2J12 - chains A and B; structure by X-ray diffraction, 1.50 A resolution.

[Chain A]
Molecule: Fiber protein
From: Human adenovirus D37
Notes: fragment: fibre head, residues 177-365
UniProtKB: Q64823 (Q64823_ADEN); numbering as in UniProt (aligned over 177-365)
Sequence (194 residues; numbered 172 to 365; the number before each row is that of its first residue):
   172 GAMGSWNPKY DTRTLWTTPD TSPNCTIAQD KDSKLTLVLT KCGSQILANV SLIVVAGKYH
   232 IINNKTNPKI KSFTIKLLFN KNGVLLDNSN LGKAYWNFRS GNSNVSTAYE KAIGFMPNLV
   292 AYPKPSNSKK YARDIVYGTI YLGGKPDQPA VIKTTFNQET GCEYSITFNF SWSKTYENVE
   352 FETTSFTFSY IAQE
Disordered / not traced: 172-183
Bound ions: Ca2+: N298 (shared with N64(B) of chain B)

[Chain B]
Molecule: Coxsackievirus and adenovirus receptor
From: Homo sapiens
Notes: fragment: domain d1, residues 15-140
UniProtKB: P78310 (CXAR_HUMAN); residue numbers follow UniProt; this construct covers 15-140
Sequence (128 residues; numbered 13 to 140; the number before each row is that of its first residue):
    13 MADFARSLSI TTPEEMIEKA KGETAYLPCK FTLSPEDQGP LDIEWLISPA DNQKVDQVII
    73 LYSGDKIYDD YYPDLKGRVH FTSNDLKSGD ASINVTNLQL SDIGTYQCKV KKAPGVANKK
   133 IHLVVLVK
Disordered / not traced: 13-18, 139-140
Cystine bridges: C41-C120
Bound ions: Ca2+: N64 (shared with N298(A) of chain A)
UniProt features mapped onto this chain:
  - glycosylation: N106 (N-linked (GlcNAc...) asparagine)
  - mutagenesis: V70 to I72 (Abolishes binding to adenovirus type 5)

[Interface between chain A and chain B]
Contacting residue pairs (42; chain A residue first):
  D191(A) with K121(B), salt bridge; K123(B), salt bridge
  S193(A) with D54(B), hydrogen bond; E56(B)
  P194(A) with E56(B); L73(B), hydrophobic
  Q200(A) with D82(B), hydrogen bond
  D201(A) with Y80(B); Y83(B)
  K202(A) with S75(B), hydrogen bond; Y80(B); Y83(B), hydrogen bond (backbone-side chain)
  K205(A) with E56(B), salt bridge; L58(B); V70(B)
  V226(A) with V70(B), hydrophobic; Y83(B), hydrophobic
  A227(A) with D82(B); Y83(B), hydrophobic
  H231(A) with Q69(B), hydrogen bond
  I232(A) with K66(B)
  A265(A) with P52(B)
  Y266(A) with P52(B), hydrogen bond (side chain-backbone); D54(B); K123(B); K124(B); A125(B), hydrogen bond (side chain-backbone)
  S271(A) with P126(B)
  S274(A) with A125(B); P126(B); V128(B)
  N275(A) with A125(B); P126(B)
  S277(A) with E48(B), hydrogen bond (side chain-backbone); Q50(B), hydrogen bond (side chain-backbone); G51(B); A125(B), hydrogen bond (side chain-backbone); P126(B)
  E351(A) with K66(B), salt bridge; V67(B); Q69(B), hydrogen bond
  E353(A) with V67(B)
Also at the interface, not in a pair above, chain A (21 interface residues in all): T192, V276
Also at the interface, not in a pair above, chain B (24 interface residues in all): K78, G127
The authors on this interface:
  - residue pairs: D191(A)-K121(B), D191(A)-K123(B), S193(A)-D54(B), K205(A)-E56(B), H231(A)-Q69(B), E351(A)-Q69(B) (hydrogen bond)
  - interface residues, chain A: K202(A)
  - hot spots on chain A (mutagenesis) - E351A: abolished binding to Coxsackievirus and adenovirus receptor (chain B)

[Overview]
Chain A and chain B form an interface of 21 and 24 residues respectively, with 11 hydrogen bonds and 4 salt
bridges. Polar pairs include D191(A)-K121(B), D191(A)-K123(B) and K205(A)-E56(B). The paper describes contacts
between D191(A) and K121(B), D191(A) and K123(B) and S193(A) and D54(B) among others; a hydrogen bond between
E351(A) and Q69(B). The paper reports that E351A of chain A abolishes binding to Coxsackievirus and adenovirus
receptor (chain B); the interface residue K202(A).
Chain A is Fiber protein (Human adenovirus D37) and chain B is Coxsackievirus and adenovirus receptor (Homo
sapiens); the structure, Ad37 fibre head in complex with CAR D1, was determined by X-ray diffraction (same
publication as 2J2J and 2J1K).
